PDB entry 7PA8 | X-ray diffraction, 3.15 A resolution | chains III and JJJ of the 15 polymer chains in the assembly

== Chain III ==
Protein: Fab 27C2 light chain
From: Homo sapiens
Notes: antibody fragment or engineered binder
Chain sequence (212 residues; row label = number of the first residue in the row):
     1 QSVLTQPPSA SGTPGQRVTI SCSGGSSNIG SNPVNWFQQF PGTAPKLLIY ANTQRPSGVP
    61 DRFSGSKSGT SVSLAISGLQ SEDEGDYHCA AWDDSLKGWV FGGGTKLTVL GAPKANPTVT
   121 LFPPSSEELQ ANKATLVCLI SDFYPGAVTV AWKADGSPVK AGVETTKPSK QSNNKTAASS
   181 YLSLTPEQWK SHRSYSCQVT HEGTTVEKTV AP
Not modelled in the structure: 1, 114-131, 140-162, 170-177, 187-212
Disulfide bonds: Cys22-Cys89

== Chain JJJ ==
Protein: Fab 27C2 heavy chain
From: Homo sapiens
Notes: antibody fragment or engineered binder
Chain sequence (398 residues; row label = number of the first residue in the row; note: 5 numbers in that range are skipped by the numbering (no residue carries them; nothing is unmodelled there)):
     1 EVQLVESGGG LVKPGGSLRL SCAASGFTFS SYTMNWVRQA PGKGLQWVSS ISSSSTYMYY
    61 GDSVKGRFTI SRDNARNSLY LQMNSLRVED TAVYYCARYA HDWNVDYWGQ GTLVTVSSAS
   121 TKGPSVF
   133 PLAPSSKSTS GGTAALGCLV KDYFPEPVTV SWNSGALTSG VHTFPAVLQS SGLYSLSSVV
   193 TVPSSSLGTQ TYICNVNHKP SNTKVDKKVE PKSCDKTHTC PPCPAPELLG GPSVFLFPPK
   253 PKDTLMISRT PEVTCVVVDV SHEDPEVKFN WYVDGVEVHN AKTKPREEQY NSTYRVVSVL
   313 TVLHQDWLNG KEYKCKVSNK ALPAPIEKTI SKAKGQPREP QVYTLPPSRD ELTKNQVSLT
   373 CLVKGFYPSD IAVEWESNGQ PENNYKTTPP V
Not modelled in the structure: 133-146, 166-174, 192-205, 220-403
Disulfide bonds: Cys22-Cys96, Cys150-Cys206

== Interface between chain III and chain JJJ ==
Pairs across the interface (36; chain III residue first):
  Pro33(III) with Asn104(JJJ)
  Asn35(III) with Trp103(JJJ), hydrogen bond (side chain-backbone); Asn104(JJJ), hydrogen bond; Val105(JJJ), hydrogen bond (side chain-backbone)
  Phe37(III) with Val105(JJJ); Trp108(JJJ)
  Gln39(III) with Gln39(JJJ), hydrogen bond
  Ala44(III) with Tyr95(JJJ), hydrophobic; Gly109(JJJ)
  Pro45(III) with Leu45(JJJ), hydrophobic; Tyr95(JJJ); Trp108(JJJ)
  Leu47(III) with Val105(JJJ); Asp106(JJJ)
  Tyr50(III) with Asp102(JJJ); Trp103(JJJ), hydrophobic
  His88(III) with Gly44(JJJ)
  Lys97(III) with Trp47(JJJ); Tyr59(JJJ)
  Gly98(III) with Trp47(JJJ)
  Trp99(III) with Asn35(JJJ); Trp47(JJJ); Tyr99(JJJ), hydrophobic
  Phe101(III) with Val37(JJJ), hydrophobic; Leu45(JJJ), hydrophobic; Trp108(JJJ), hydrophobic
  Gly103(III) with Gly44(JJJ)
  Val137(III) with Leu151(JJJ), hydrophobic; Ser189(JJJ)
  Leu139(III) with Phe176(JJJ)
  Thr165(III) with Val179(JJJ)
  Lys167(III) with Val179(JJJ)
  Ala178(III) with Phe176(JJJ)
  Ser179(III) with Phe176(JJJ); Pro177(JJJ), hydrogen bond (side chain-backbone); Val179(JJJ)
Interface residues without a listed pair, chain III (25 interface residues in all): Ala51, Pro56, Trp92, Gly102, Thr135
Interface residues without a listed pair, chain JJJ (25 interface residues in all): Gln46, Ser50, Gln110, Ala178

== Summary ==
Chain III and chain JJJ each contribute 25 residues to their interface, with 5 hydrogen bonds. Polar contacts
include Asn35(III)-Trp103(JJJ), Asn35(III)-Asn104(JJJ) and Asn35(III)-Val105(JJJ).
Chain III is Fab 27C2 light chain and chain JJJ is Fab 27C2 heavy chain, both from Homo sapiens; the
structure, JC polyomavirus VP1 in complex with Fab 27C2, was determined by X-ray diffraction.
